PDB entry 8IFM | electron microscopy, 2.92 A resolution | chains F and G of the 16 polymer chains in the assembly

[Chain F]
Molecule: TIR domain-containing protein
Organism: Thermoflavifilum thermophilum
UniProt: A0A1I7NFG5 (A0A1I7NFG5_9BACT); residues 1-450 here = UniProt positions 1-450
Sequence (450 residues; each row starts with the number of its first residue):
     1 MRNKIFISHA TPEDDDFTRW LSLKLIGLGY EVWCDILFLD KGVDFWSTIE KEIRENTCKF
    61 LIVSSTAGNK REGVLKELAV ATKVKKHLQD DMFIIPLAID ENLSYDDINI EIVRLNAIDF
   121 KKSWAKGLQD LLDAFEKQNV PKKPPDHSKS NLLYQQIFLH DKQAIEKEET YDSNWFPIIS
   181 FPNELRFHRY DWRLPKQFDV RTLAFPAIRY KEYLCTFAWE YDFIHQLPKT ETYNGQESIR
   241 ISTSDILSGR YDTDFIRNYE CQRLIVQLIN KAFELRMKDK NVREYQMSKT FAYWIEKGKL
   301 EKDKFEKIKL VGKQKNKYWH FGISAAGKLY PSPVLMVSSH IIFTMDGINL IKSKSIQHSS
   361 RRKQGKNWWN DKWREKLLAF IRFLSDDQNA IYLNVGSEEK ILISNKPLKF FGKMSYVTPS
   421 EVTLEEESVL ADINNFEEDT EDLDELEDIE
Not modelled in the structure: 1-2, 40-43, 142-143, 421-450
Reported in the primary citation:
  - mutagenesis - G42P, D44A, E50A, R54A, E77A, R114A: abolished catalytic activity
  - catalytic residues: Glu77 (proposed by the authors, not directly observed)

[Chain G]
Molecule: Piwi domain-containing protein
Organism: Thermoflavifilum thermophilum
UniProt: A0A1I7NFD7 (A0A1I7NFD7_9BACT); numbering as in UniProt (aligned over 1-507)
Sequence (507 residues; each row starts with the number of its first residue):
     1 MKELIYIEEP SILFAHGQKC TDPRDGLALF GPLNQIYGIK SGVVGTQKGL QIFKSYLDKI
    61 QKPIYNHNNI TRPMFPGFEA VFGCKWESQN IVFKEITDEE IRRYLFNAST HKRTYDLVTL
   121 FNDKIITANK NDEERVDVWF VIVPEEIYKY CRPNSVLPNE LVQTKSLISK SKAKSFRYTP
   181 TLFEEFNKKL KEVEKEAKTY NYDAQFHDQL KARLLEHTIP TQILRESTLA WRDFKNTFGA
   241 PIRDFSKIEG HLAWTISTAA YYKAGGKPWK LGDIRPGVCY LGLVYKKIEK SKNPQNACCA
   301 AQMFLDNGDG TVFKGEVGPW YNPEKGEYHL KPKEAKALLT QALESYKEQN KSYPKEVFIH
   361 ARTRFNDEEW NAFNEVTPKN TNLVGVTITK SKPLKLYKTE GAFPIMRGNA YIVDEKKAFL
   421 WTLGFVPKLQ STLSMEVPNP IFIEINKGEA EIQQVLKDIL ALTKLNYNAC IYADGEPVTL
   481 RFANKIGEIL TASTEIKTPP LAFKYYI
Not modelled in the structure: 98-111, 146-201, 273-275, 289-294
Reported in the primary citation:
  - mutagenesis - R135A, D137A: decreased catalytic activity

[Chain F / chain G interface]
Pairs across the interface (108; chain F residue first):
  Asp16(F) - Tyr65(G)
  Asp16(F) - Asn69(G)
  Asp16(F) - Met74(G)
  Arg19(F) - Asp25(G)  salt bridge
  Trp20(F) - Ala28(G)
  Trp20(F) - Ala80(G)  hydrophobic
  Leu23(F) - Leu29(G)  hydrophobic
  Lys24(F) - Ala28(G)
  Lys24(F) - Leu29(G)
  Lys121(F) - Lys62(G)
  Lys122(F) - Lys62(G)
  Ser123(F) - Gln61(G)
  Trp124(F) - Pro63(G)
  Trp124(F) - Met74(G)  hydrophobic
  Trp124(F) - Pro76(G)
  Ala125(F) - Glu79(G)
  Ala125(F) - Ala80(G)
  His147(F) - His16(G)
  His147(F) - Gln18(G)
  His147(F) - Phe30(G)
  Ser148(F) - Gln18(G)
  Ser150(F) - Leu29(G)
  Asn151(F) - Gln18(G)
  Asn151(F) - Lys19(G)  hydrogen bond (side chain-backbone)
  Asn151(F) - Phe30(G)
  Tyr154(F) - Asp25(G)  hydrogen bond
  Tyr154(F) - Lys428(G)  hydrogen bond
  Leu159(F) - Lys428(G)
  Lys162(F) - Pro427(G)
  Lys162(F) - Lys428(G)  hydrogen bond (side chain-backbone)
  Lys162(F) - Gln430(G)
  Gln163(F) - Pro427(G)
  Ala164(F) - Tyr6(G)
  Glu169(F) - Lys398(G)  salt bridge
  Glu169(F) - Glu400(G)
  Thr170(F) - Met1(G)
  Thr170(F) - Thr399(G)
  Tyr171(F) - Leu4(G)  hydrophobic
  Tyr171(F) - Leu396(G)  hydrophobic
  Tyr171(F) - Tyr397(G)
  Tyr171(F) - Lys398(G)
  Tyr171(F) - Ile405(G)  hydrophobic
  Tyr171(F) - Asn409(G)  hydrogen bond
  Asp172(F) - Leu396(G)
  Asp172(F) - Tyr397(G)  hydrogen bond (backbone-backbone)
  Asp172(F) - Thr399(G)  hydrogen bond
  Ser173(F) - Leu394(G)
  Ser173(F) - Lys395(G)
  Ser173(F) - Leu396(G)
  Ser173(F) - Tyr397(G)
  Asn174(F) - Lys395(G)  hydrogen bond (backbone-backbone)
  Asn174(F) - Tyr397(G)  hydrogen bond
  Trp175(F) - Pro393(G)  hydrogen bond (side chain-backbone)
  Trp175(F) - Leu394(G)
  Trp175(F) - Tyr411(G)  hydrophobic
  Trp175(F) - Phe419(G)  hydrophobic
  Tyr330(F) - Asp414(G)  hydrogen bond
  Tyr330(F) - Lys417(G)
  Pro331(F) - Val413(G)  hydrophobic
  Met336(F) - Pro393(G)
  Ser339(F) - Tyr397(G)  hydrogen bond
  Arg361(F) - Glu436(G)  salt bridge
  Arg362(F) - Glu436(G)  salt bridge
  Gly365(F) - Glu436(G)
  Trp368(F) - Glu436(G)
  Trp369(F) - Ala402(G)
  Trp369(F) - Met435(G)  hydrophobic
  Trp369(F) - Glu436(G)
  Asn370(F) - Tyr397(G)
  Asn370(F) - Lys398(G)  hydrogen bond (side chain-backbone)
  Asn370(F) - Ala402(G)
  Asn370(F) - Phe403(G)  hydrogen bond (side chain-backbone)
  Asn370(F) - Pro404(G)
  Asn370(F) - Ile405(G)
  Asp371(F) - Ala402(G)
  Trp373(F) - Glu436(G)  hydrogen bond
  Trp373(F) - Val437(G)
  Arg374(F) - Tyr397(G)
  Arg374(F) - Lys398(G)
  Arg374(F) - Thr399(G)  hydrogen bond
  Leu377(F) - Tyr397(G)  hydrophobic
  Leu408(F) - Lys2(G)
  Lys409(F) - Met1(G)  hydrogen bond (backbone-backbone)
  Lys409(F) - Lys2(G)  hydrogen bond (backbone-side chain)
  Phe410(F) - Lys2(G)
  Phe410(F) - Leu4(G)  hydrophobic
  Phe410(F) - Leu396(G)  hydrophobic
  Phe410(F) - Tyr411(G)
  Phe411(F) - Met1(G)
  Phe411(F) - Lys2(G)  hydrogen bond (backbone-backbone)
  Phe411(F) - Glu3(G)
  Phe411(F) - Leu4(G)  hydrogen bond (backbone-backbone)
  Gly412(F) - Leu4(G)
  Lys413(F) - Glu3(G)
  Met414(F) - Tyr6(G)  hydrophobic
  Met414(F) - Met406(G)
  Ser415(F) - Lys398(G)  hydrogen bond
  Ser415(F) - Met406(G)
  Tyr416(F) - Lys398(G)  hydrogen bond
  Tyr416(F) - Phe403(G)  hydrogen bond (side chain-backbone)
  Tyr416(F) - Pro404(G)  hydrogen bond (side chain-backbone)
  Tyr416(F) - Met406(G)  hydrophobic
  Tyr416(F) - Phe425(G)  hydrophobic
  Tyr416(F) - Pro427(G)  hydrophobic
  Thr418(F) - Phe403(G)
  Pro419(F) - Phe403(G)
  Pro419(F) - Phe425(G)
  Pro419(F) - Gln430(G)
Also at the interface, not in a pair above, chain F (52 interface residues in all): Gln155
Also at the interface, not in a pair above, chain G (53 interface residues in all): Cys20, Ile70, Gly401, Thr432, Ser434, Phe442

[Overview]
52 residues of chain F and 53 residues of chain G are in contact; the contacts include 24 hydrogen bonds and 4
salt bridges. Polar pairs include Arg19(F)-Asp25(G), Glu169(F)-Lys398(G) and Arg361(F)-Glu436(G). The paper
reports the catalytic residue Glu77(F); G42P, D44A and E50A of chain F, among others, abolish catalytic
activity; 8 substitutions were tested in all.
Chain F is TIR domain-containing protein and chain G is Piwi domain-containing protein, both from
Thermoflavifilum thermophilum; the structure, Cryo-EM structure of tetrameric SPARTA gRNA-ssDNA target complex
in state 2, was determined by electron microscopy together with 8IFK, 8IFL and 8K34 from the same study.
